8QC7 - chain A; structure by X-ray diffraction, 2.03 A resolution.

== Chain A ==
Protein: 4-diphosphocytidyl-2-C-methyl-D-erythritol kinase
Source organism: Escherichia coli
Notes: EC 2.7.1.148
UniProtKB: B7LXC3 (ISPE_ECO8A); residue numbers follow UniProt; this construct covers 1-283
Chain sequence (284 residues; numbered 1 to 284; the number before each row is that of its first residue):
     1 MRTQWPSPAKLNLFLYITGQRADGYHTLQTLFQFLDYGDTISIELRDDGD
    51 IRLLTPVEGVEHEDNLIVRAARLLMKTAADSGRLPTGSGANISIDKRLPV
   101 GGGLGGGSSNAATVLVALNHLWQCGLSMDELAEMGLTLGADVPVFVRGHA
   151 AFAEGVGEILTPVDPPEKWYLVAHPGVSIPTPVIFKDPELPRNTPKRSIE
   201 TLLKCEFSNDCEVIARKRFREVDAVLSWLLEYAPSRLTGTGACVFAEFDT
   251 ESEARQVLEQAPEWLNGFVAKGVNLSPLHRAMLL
Unresolved in the structure: 1, 284
Sequence notes: conflict Val-100 (Met in B7LXC3); expression tag (284)
Ligand contacts:
  - ADP (adenosine-5'-diphosphate): Val-57, Gly-59, Val-60, Asp-64, Asn-65, Leu-66, Ile-67, Lys-96, Pro-99, Val-100, Gly-101, Gly-102, Gly-103, Leu-104, Gly-105, Gly-106, Gly-107, Ser-108, Asn-110, Thr-181, Gly-241
  - 4-diphosphocytidyl-2-C-methyl-D-erythritol (CDM): Lys-10, Asn-12, Leu-15, Gly-24, Tyr-25, His-26, Leu-28, Phe-32, Ser-108, Gly-139, Ala-140, Asp-141, Val-156, Thr-181, Phe-185, Gly-239, Thr-240
Swiss-Prot annotation at these positions:
  - active site: Lys-10, Asp-141
  - binding site (ATP): Pro-99, Gly-101 to Ser-109
From the paper describing this entry:
  - binding site for 4-diphosphocytidyl-2-C-methyl-D-erythritol: Tyr-25, His-26

== In short ==
Chain A binds 4-diphosphocytidyl-2-C-methyl-D-erythritol and ADP. From UniProt: active-site residues Lys-10
and Asp-141 and 10 ATP-binding residues. From the paper: a binding site for
4-diphosphocytidyl-2-C-methyl-D-erythritol at Tyr-25 and His-26.
Chain A is 4-diphosphocytidyl-2-C-methyl-D-erythritol kinase (Escherichia coli); the structure, New monoclinic
EcIspE, was determined by X-ray diffraction (same publication as 8QCC, 8QCN, 8QCO and 8CKH).
